PDB entry 3VEA | X-ray diffraction, 2.55 A resolution | chains B and N of the 4 polymer chains in the assembly

[Chain B]
Protein: Macrodomain Ter protein
Organism: Yersinia pestis
Reference sequence: Q8ZG78 (MATP_YERPE); residues 14-164 here correspond to UniProt positions 1-151 (UniProt number = residue number - 13)
Sequence (151 residues; numbered 14 to 164; the number before each row is that of its first residue):
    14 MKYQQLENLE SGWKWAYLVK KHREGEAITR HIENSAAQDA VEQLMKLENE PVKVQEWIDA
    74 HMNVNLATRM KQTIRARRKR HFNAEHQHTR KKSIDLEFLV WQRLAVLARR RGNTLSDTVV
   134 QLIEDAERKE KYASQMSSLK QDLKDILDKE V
Unresolved in the structure: 163-164

[Chain N]
Molecule: 23-nt DNA strand
Sequence (23 nucleotides; row label = number of the first residue in the row):
     1 AGTTCGTGAC ATTGTCACGA ACT

[Chain B / chain N interface]
Contacting residue pairs - 19 pairs, chain B then chain N:
  Met14(B) - DC5(N)  phosphate contact
  Lys15(B) - DG6(N)  hydrogen bond to the phosphate
  Lys15(B) - DT7(N)  phosphate contact
  Tyr16(B) - DG6(N)  hydrogen bond to the phosphate
  Tyr16(B) - DT7(N)  hydrogen bond to the phosphate
  Gln18(B) - DC5(N)  phosphate contact
  Lys84(B) - DT4(N)  phosphate contact
  Arg88(B) - DC5(N)  base contact
  Arg88(B) - DG6(N)  hydrogen bond to the base
  Arg88(B) - DT7(N)  base contact
  Arg91(B) - DG6(N)  salt bridge to the phosphate
  Lys92(B) - DT7(N)  salt bridge to the phosphate
  Arg93(B) - DA9(N)  base contact
  Lys104(B) - DG8(N)  phosphate contact
  Trp114(B) - DC10(N)  hydrogen bond to the phosphate
  Thr127(B) - DG8(N)  phosphate contact
  Thr127(B) - DA9(N)  phosphate contact
  Leu128(B) - DA9(N)  hydrogen bond to the phosphate
  Leu128(B) - DC10(N)  phosphate contact
Other interface residues (no listed pair), chain B (14 interface residues in all): Ala89

[Summary]
Chain B and chain N form an interface of 14 and 7 residues respectively; the contacts include 6 hydrogen bonds
and 2 salt bridges. Among the polar pairs are Arg88(B)-DG6(N), Lys15(B)-DG6(N) and Tyr16(B)-DG6(N).
Here chain B is Macrodomain Ter protein (Yersinia pestis) and chain N is a 23-nt DNA strand. Entry 3VEA
(Crystal Structure of matP-matS23mer) was determined by X-ray diffraction, deposited together with 3VEB and
4D8J.
